4BTS - chains BA and BL of the 143 polymer chains in the assembly; structure by X-ray diffraction, 3.70 A resolution.

[Chain BA]
Molecule: 18S ribosomal RNA
From: Tetrahymena thermophila
Sequence (1753 nucleotides; each row starts with the number of its first residue):
     1 AACCUGGUUGAUCCUGCCAGUUACAUAUGCUUGUCUUAAAUAUUAACCCA
    51 UGCAUGUGCCAGUUCAGUAUUGAACAGCGAAACUGCGAAUGGCUCAUUAA
   101 AACAGUUAUAGUUUAUUUGAUAAUUAAAGAUUACAUGGAUAACCGAGCUA
   151 AUUGUUGGGCUAAUACAUGCUUAAAAUUCCGUGUCCUGCGACCGGAACGU
   201 AUUUAUUAGAUAUUAGACCAAUCGCAGCAAUGUGAUUGAGAUGAAUCAAA
   251 GUAACUGAUCGGAUCGAGGUUUACCUCGAUAAAUCAUCUAAGUUUCUGCC
   301 CUAUCAGCUCUCGAUGGUAGUGUAUUGGACUACCAUGGCAGUCACGGGUA
   351 ACGGAGAAUUAGGGUUCGAUUCCGGAGAAGGAGCCUGAGAAACGGCUACU
   401 ACAACUACGGUUCGGCAGCAGGGAAGAAAAUUGGCCAAUCCUAAUUCAGG
   451 GAGCCAGUGACAAGAAAUAGCAAGCUGGGAAACUUACGUUUCUACGGCAU
   501 UGAAAUGAGAACAGUGUAAAUCUCUUAGCGAGGAACAAUUGGAGGGCAAG
   551 UCAUGGUGCCAGCAGCCGCGGUAAUUCCAGCUCCAAUAGCGUAUAUUAAA
   601 GUUGUUGCAGUUAAAAAGCUCGUAGUUGAACUUCUGUUCAGGUUCAUUUC
   651 GAUUCGUCGUGUGAAACUGGACAUACGUUUGCAAACUAAAAUCGGCCUUC
   701 ACUGGUUCGACUUAGGGAGUAAACAUUUUACUGUGAAAAAAUUAGAGUGU
   751 UCCAGGCAGGUUUUAGCCCGAAUACAUUAGCAUGGAAUAAUGGAAUAGGA
   801 CUAAGUCCAUUUUAUUGGUUCUUGGAUUUGGUAAUGAUUAAUAGGGACAG
   851 UUGGGGGCAUUAGUAUUUAAUAGUCAGAGGUGAAAUUCUUGGAUUUAUUA
   901 AGGACUAACUAAUGCGAAAGCAUUUGCCAAAGAUGUUUUCAUUAAUCAAG
   951 AACGAAAGUUAGGGGAUCAAAGACGAUCAGAUACCGUCGUAGUCUUAACU
  1001 AUAAACUAUACCGACUCGGGAUCGGCUGGAAUAAAUGUCCAGUCGGCACC
  1051 GUAUGAGAAAUCAAAGUCUUUGGGUUCUGGGGGAAGUAUGGUACGCAAGU
  1101 CUGAAACUUAAAGGAAUUGACGGAACAGCACACCAGAAGUGGAACCUGCG
  1151 GCUUAAUUUGACUCAACACGGGGAAACUCACGAGCGCAAGACAGAGAAGG
  1201 GAUUGACAGAUUGAGAGCUCUUUCUUGAUUCUUUGGGUGGUGGUGCAUGG
  1251 CCGUUCUUAGUUGGUGGAGUGAUUUGUCUGGUUAAUUCCGUUAACGAACG
  1301 AGACCUUAACCUGCUAACUAGUCUGCUUGUAAAUAACAGGUUGUACUUCU
  1351 UAGAGGGACUAUUGUGCAAUAAGCCAAUGGAAGUUUAAGGCAAUAACAGG
  1401 UCUGUGAUGCCCCUAGACGUGCUCGGCCGCACGCGCGUUACAAUGACUGG
  1451 CGCAAAAAGUAUUUCCUGUCCUGGGAAGGUACGGGUAAUCUUAUUAAUAC
  1501 CAGUCGUGUUAGGGAUAGUUCUUUGGAAUUGUGGAUCUUGAACGAGGAAU
  1551 UUCUAGUAAGUGCAAGUCAUCAGCUUGCGUUGAUUAUGUCCCUGCCGUUU
  1601 GUACACACCGCCCGUCGCUUGUAGUAACGAAUGGUCUGGUGAACCUUCUG
  1651 GACUGCGACAGCAAUGUUGCGGAAAAAUAAGUAAACCCUACCAUUUGGAA
  1701 CAACAAGAAGUCGUAACAAGGUAUCUGUAGGUGAACCUGCAGAUGGAUCA
  1751 UUA
Disordered / not traced: 683-718
Metal / ion sites: Mg2+ site 1 near A81 (its only coordinating residue here); Mg2+ site 2 near A508 (its only coordinating residue here); Mg2+ site 3 near C608 (its only coordinating residue here); Mg2+ site 4 near A613 (its only coordinating residue here); Mg2+ site 5 near A629 (its only coordinating residue here); Mg2+ site 6 near U1052 (its only coordinating residue here); Mg2+ site 7: G1419, U1420; Mg2+ site 8 near C1428 (its only coordinating residue here)

[Chain BL]
Name: 40S ribosomal protein S12
From: Tetrahymena thermophila
UniProtKB: P06147 (RS12_TETTH); residues 1-142 here = UniProt positions 1-142
Chain sequence (142 residues; numbered 1 to 142; the number before each row is that of its first residue):
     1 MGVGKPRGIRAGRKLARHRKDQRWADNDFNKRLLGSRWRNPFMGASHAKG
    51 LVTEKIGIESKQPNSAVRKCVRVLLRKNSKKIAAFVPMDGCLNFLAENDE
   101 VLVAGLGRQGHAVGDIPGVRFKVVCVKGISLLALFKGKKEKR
Disordered / not traced: 1, 142

[Chain BA / chain BL interface]
Residue-residue contacts - 147 pairs, chain BA then chain BL:
  C18(BA) - Arg108(BL)  hydrogen bond to the phosphate
  A19(BA) - Arg108(BL)  salt bridge to the phosphate
  A27(BA) - His47(BL)  base contact
  G29(BA) - Ser130(BL)  hydrogen bond to the phosphate
  G29(BA) - Leu132(BL)  sugar contact
  C30(BA) - Ser130(BL)  hydrogen bond to the phosphate
  C30(BA) - Ala133(BL)  phosphate contact
  C30(BA) - Lys138(BL)  hydrogen bond to the phosphate
  C30(BA) - Lys139(BL)  salt bridge to the phosphate
  U31(BA) - Lys138(BL)  salt bridge to the phosphate
  C301(BA) - Trp24(BL)  sugar contact
  C301(BA) - Leu33(BL)  sugar contact
  U302(BA) - Arg17(BL)  salt bridge to the phosphate
  U302(BA) - Lys20(BL)  salt bridge to the phosphate
  U302(BA) - Trp24(BL)  hydrogen bond to the phosphate
  U342(BA) - Arg13(BL)  hydrogen bond to the sugar
  C343(BA) - Arg13(BL)  salt bridge to the phosphate
  A350(BA) - Trp38(BL)  stacking on the base
  A350(BA) - Arg39(BL)  base contact
  U365(BA) - Arg23(BL)  phosphate contact
  U366(BA) - Arg23(BL)  salt bridge to the phosphate
  U366(BA) - Arg32(BL)  salt bridge to the phosphate
  C367(BA) - Arg32(BL)  salt bridge to the phosphate
  A425(BA) - Arg76(BL)  salt bridge to the phosphate
  G426(BA) - Arg76(BL)  salt bridge to the phosphate
  G426(BA) - Lys77(BL)  phosphate contact
  A427(BA) - Ala45(BL)  base contact
  A427(BA) - Ala48(BL)  phosphate contact
  A427(BA) - Lys49(BL)  salt bridge to the phosphate
  A427(BA) - Lys77(BL)  phosphate contact
  A428(BA) - Lys49(BL)  salt bridge to the phosphate
  U540(BA) - Lys138(BL)  salt bridge to the phosphate
  G541(BA) - Leu132(BL)  phosphate contact
  G541(BA) - Lys136(BL)  salt bridge to the phosphate
  C559(BA) - Ser65(BL)  base contact
  C560(BA) - Ser65(BL)  hydrogen bond to the phosphate
  A561(BA) - Ala66(BL)  phosphate contact
  A561(BA) - Val67(BL)  hydrogen bond to the phosphate
  A561(BA) - Lys69(BL)  salt bridge to the phosphate
  A561(BA) - Asp89(BL)  hydrogen bond to the sugar
  G562(BA) - Ala66(BL)  base contact
  G562(BA) - Val67(BL)  phosphate contact
  G562(BA) - Arg68(BL)  hydrogen bond to the base
  G562(BA) - Lys69(BL)  phosphate contact
  G562(BA) - Met88(BL)  sugar contact
  G562(BA) - Asp89(BL)  phosphate contact
  G562(BA) - Gly90(BL)  hydrogen bond to the phosphate
  C563(BA) - Arg68(BL)  base contact
  C563(BA) - Phe85(BL)  phosphate contact
  C563(BA) - Pro87(BL)  phosphate contact
  C563(BA) - Met88(BL)  hydrogen bond to the phosphate
  C563(BA) - Asp115(BL)  base contact
  A564(BA) - Gly114(BL)  base contact
  A564(BA) - Asp115(BL)  hydrogen bond to the base
  G565(BA) - Arg108(BL)  sugar contact
  G565(BA) - Val113(BL)  phosphate contact
  C566(BA) - Arg108(BL)  phosphate contact
  C566(BA) - Val113(BL)  phosphate contact
  C566(BA) - Gly114(BL)  hydrogen bond to the phosphate
  G568(BA) - Asn64(BL)  hydrogen bond to the base
  C569(BA) - Asn64(BL)  base contact
  G570(BA) - Asn64(BL)  base contact
  G570(BA) - Ser65(BL)  hydrogen bond to the base
  U592(BA) - Lys122(BL)  sugar contact
  A593(BA) - Ser46(BL)  hydrogen bond to the base
  A593(BA) - His47(BL)  base contact
  A593(BA) - Ala104(BL)  sugar contact
  A593(BA) - Gly105(BL)  hydrogen bond to the sugar
  A593(BA) - Leu106(BL)  phosphate contact
  A593(BA) - Gly107(BL)  phosphate contact
  U594(BA) - Gly44(BL)  sugar contact
  U594(BA) - Ala45(BL)  sugar contact
  U594(BA) - Ser46(BL)  sugar contact
  U594(BA) - Gly105(BL)  phosphate contact
  U594(BA) - Gly107(BL)  hydrogen bond to the phosphate
  U594(BA) - Arg108(BL)  phosphate contact
  U594(BA) - Gln109(BL)  hydrogen bond to the phosphate
  A595(BA) - Arg37(BL)  sugar contact
  A595(BA) - Gln109(BL)  phosphate contact
  U596(BA) - Arg32(BL)  phosphate contact
  U603(BA) - Arg19(BL)  hydrogen bond to the base
  U603(BA) - Gln22(BL)  hydrogen bond to the base
  U603(BA) - Arg23(BL)  hydrogen bond to the base
  U603(BA) - Ala25(BL)  base contact
  U603(BA) - Asp26(BL)  hydrogen bond to the base
  G604(BA) - Lys5(BL)  hydrogen bond to the sugar
  G604(BA) - Arg19(BL)  salt bridge to the phosphate
  U605(BA) - Lys5(BL)  salt bridge to the phosphate
  U605(BA) - Leu15(BL)  sugar contact
  U605(BA) - Arg19(BL)  salt bridge to the phosphate
  U606(BA) - Lys5(BL)  salt bridge to the phosphate
  U606(BA) - Arg7(BL)  salt bridge to the phosphate
  G607(BA) - Lys5(BL)  phosphate contact
  C608(BA) - Lys5(BL)  salt bridge to the phosphate
  U626(BA) - Arg10(BL)  sugar contact
  U626(BA) - Ala11(BL)  phosphate contact
  U627(BA) - Gly8(BL)  phosphate contact
  U627(BA) - Ile9(BL)  hydrogen bond to the phosphate
  U627(BA) - Arg10(BL)  hydrogen bond to the phosphate
  A1010(BA) - Gly4(BL)  base contact
  G1072(BA) - Arg7(BL)  hydrogen bond to the sugar
  G1073(BA) - Gly2(BL)  hydrogen bond to the base
  G1073(BA) - Arg7(BL)  salt bridge to the phosphate
  G1074(BA) - Gly2(BL)  base contact
  G1074(BA) - Arg7(BL)  salt bridge to the phosphate
  U1075(BA) - Gly2(BL)  base contact
  U1075(BA) - Val3(BL)  base contact
  U1075(BA) - Gly4(BL)  hydrogen bond to the base
  U1075(BA) - Pro6(BL)  phosphate contact
  U1075(BA) - Arg7(BL)  hydrogen bond to the phosphate
  U1076(BA) - Gly4(BL)  base contact
  U1076(BA) - Pro6(BL)  phosphate contact
  U1076(BA) - Lys14(BL)  phosphate contact
  C1077(BA) - Gly4(BL)  hydrogen bond to the base
  C1077(BA) - Lys14(BL)  salt bridge to the phosphate
  G1079(BA) - Gln22(BL)  phosphate contact
  G1080(BA) - Gln22(BL)  hydrogen bond to the base
  G1080(BA) - Ala25(BL)  base contact
  G1081(BA) - Asn27(BL)  phosphate contact
  A1105(BA) - Asn30(BL)  phosphate contact
  A1106(BA) - Lys31(BL)  phosphate contact
  A1106(BA) - Ser36(BL)  hydrogen bond to the phosphate
  C1107(BA) - Arg120(BL)  salt bridge to the phosphate
  U1108(BA) - Gly110(BL)  phosphate contact
  U1108(BA) - His111(BL)  base contact
  U1108(BA) - Gly118(BL)  phosphate contact
  U1108(BA) - Arg120(BL)  salt bridge to the phosphate
  U1109(BA) - His111(BL)  hydrogen bond to the base
  U1109(BA) - Ala112(BL)  phosphate contact
  U1109(BA) - Pro117(BL)  phosphate contact
  U1109(BA) - Gly118(BL)  hydrogen bond to the phosphate
  A1110(BA) - Lys61(BL)  salt bridge to the phosphate
  A1110(BA) - Arg108(BL)  base contact
  U1620(BA) - Ile58(BL)  phosphate contact
  U1620(BA) - Pro117(BL)  hydrogen bond to the sugar
  G1621(BA) - Ile56(BL)  phosphate contact
  G1621(BA) - Arg72(BL)  salt bridge to the phosphate
  G1621(BA) - Ala83(BL)  sugar contact
  G1621(BA) - Pro117(BL)  sugar contact
  G1621(BA) - Gly118(BL)  hydrogen bond to the sugar
  G1621(BA) - Val119(BL)  sugar contact
  U1622(BA) - Ala83(BL)  hydrogen bond to the phosphate
  U1622(BA) - Arg120(BL)  salt bridge to the phosphate
  A1623(BA) - Lys80(BL)  phosphate contact
  U1695(BA) - Arg39(BL)  salt bridge to the phosphate
  G1707(BA) - Gln62(BL)  sugar contact
  A1708(BA) - Gln62(BL)  sugar contact
Interface residues without a listed pair, chain BA (77 interface residues in all): U28, A303, C578, A579, U602, G610, A616, U1078, U1619, A1706
Interface residues without a listed pair, chain BL (91 interface residues in all): His18, Asp21, Asp28, Leu34, Glu59, Pro63, Ile82, Leu102, Ile116, Val124, Cys125, Phe135

[Summary]
77 residues of chain BA face 91 of chain BL across their interface; the contacts include 39 hydrogen bonds, 31
salt bridges and 1 aromatic stacking contact. Polar contacts include G562(BA)-Arg68(BL), A564(BA)-Asp115(BL)
and G568(BA)-Asn64(BL). G1419(BA) and U1420(BA) form the Mg2+ site 7.
Chain BA is 18S ribosomal RNA and chain BL is 40S ribosomal protein S12, both from Tetrahymena thermophila;
the structure, The crystal structure of the eukaryotic 40S ribosomal subunit in complex with EIF1 and EIF1A,
was determined by X-ray diffraction.
